6W52 - chains H and L of the 4 polymer chains in the assembly; structure by X-ray diffraction, 3.74 A resolution.

[Chain H]
Molecule: RSB1 Fab Heavy Chain
Organism: Homo sapiens
Notes: antibody fragment or engineered binder
Chain sequence (283 residues; numbered -18 to 256 plus 8 insertion-coded residues; the number before each row is that of its first residue; a row labelled like 82A-82C holds insertion residues (82A, then the next letters in order); numbers below 1 keep their minus sign (Met-18 is residue -18)):
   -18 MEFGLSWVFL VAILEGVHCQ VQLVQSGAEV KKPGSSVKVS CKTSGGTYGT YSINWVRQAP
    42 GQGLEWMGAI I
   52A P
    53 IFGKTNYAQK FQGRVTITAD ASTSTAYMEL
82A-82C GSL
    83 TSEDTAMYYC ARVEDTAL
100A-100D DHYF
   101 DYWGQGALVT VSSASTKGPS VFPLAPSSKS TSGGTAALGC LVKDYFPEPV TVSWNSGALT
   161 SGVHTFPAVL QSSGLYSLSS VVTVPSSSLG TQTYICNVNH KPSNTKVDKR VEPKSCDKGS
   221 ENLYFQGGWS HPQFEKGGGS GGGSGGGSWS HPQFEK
Disordered / not traced: -18 to 0, 127-133, 214-256
Cystine bridges: Cys22-Cys92, Cys140-Cys196
From the paper describing this entry:
  - conformationally variable residues (side-chain flip): Tyr29

[Chain L]
Molecule: RSB1 Fab Light Chain
Organism: Homo sapiens
Notes: antibody fragment or engineered binder
Chain sequence (236 residues; each row starts with the number of its first residue; note: 1 number in that range is skipped by the numbering (no residue carries it; nothing is unmodelled there); a row labelled like 27A-27C holds insertion residues (27A, then the next letters in order); numbers below 1 keep their minus sign (Met-19 is residue -19)):
   -19 METPAELLFL LLLWLPDTTG QSALTQPRS
    11 VSGSPGQSVT ISCTGTS
27A-27C GDV
    28 GTYNYVSWYQ QLPGKAPKLM IYDVTRRPSG VPDRFSGSKS GNTASLTISG LQADDEADYY
    88 CCSYAGTL
   95A T
    96 WVFGGGTKLT V
  106A L
   107 GQPKAAPSVT LFPPSSEELQ ANKATLVCLI SDFYPGAVTV AWKADSSPVK AGVETTTPSK
   167 QSNNKYAASS YLSLTPEQWK SHRSYSCQVT HEGSTVEKTV APTECS
Disordered / not traced: -19 to 0, 210-212
Cystine bridges: Cys23-Cys88, Cys134-Cys193
From the paper describing this entry:
  - conformationally variable residues (side-chain flip): Arg53
  - mutagenesis - Y32A: decreased binding to RSB1 (from molecular simulation)

[Chain H / chain L interface]
Pairs across the interface (67; chain H residue first):
  Ser33(H) - Leu95(L)
  Asn35(H) - Trp96(L)
  Val37(H) - Phe98(L)  hydrophobic
  Gln39(H) - Gln38(L)  hydrogen bond
  Gln39(H) - Tyr87(L)  hydrogen bond
  Gln43(H) - Lys103(L)
  Gly44(H) - Tyr87(L)  hydrogen bond (backbone-side chain)
  Leu45(H) - Tyr87(L)  hydrophobic
  Leu45(H) - Phe98(L)
  Trp47(H) - Leu95(L)
  Trp47(H) - Thr95A(L)
  Trp47(H) - Trp96(L)
  Trp47(H) - Phe98(L)
  Ala50(H) - Leu95(L)  hydrophobic
  Ile52(H) - Leu95(L)  hydrophobic
  Asn58(H) - Thr94(L)
  Asn58(H) - Leu95(L)
  Asn58(H) - Thr95A(L)
  Tyr91(H) - Gln38(L)
  Tyr91(H) - Lys42(L)
  Tyr91(H) - Ala43(L)  hydrophobic
  His100B(H) - Tyr32(L)
  His100B(H) - Tyr91(L)
  His100B(H) - Trp96(L)  hydrogen bond (backbone-side chain)
  Tyr100C(H) - Ser34(L)
  Tyr100C(H) - Tyr36(L)
  Tyr100C(H) - Leu46(L)  hydrophobic
  Tyr100C(H) - Tyr49(L)
  Phe100D(H) - Tyr36(L)  hydrogen bond (backbone-side chain)
  Phe100D(H) - Leu46(L)
  Phe100D(H) - Cys89(L)  hydrophobic
  Phe100D(H) - Phe98(L)  hydrophobic
  Trp103(H) - Tyr36(L)  hydrophobic
  Trp103(H) - Ala43(L)  hydrophobic
  Trp103(H) - Pro44(L)  hydrogen bond (side chain-backbone)
  Gly104(H) - Ala43(L)
  Gln105(H) - Lys42(L)
  Pro123(H) - Ser121(L)  hydrogen bond (backbone-side chain)
  Pro123(H) - Glu123(L)
  Leu124(H) - Phe118(L)  hydrophobic
  Leu124(H) - Pro119(L)
  Ala125(H) - Phe118(L)
  Ala137(H) - Phe118(L)
  Leu141(H) - Val133(L)  hydrophobic
  Leu141(H) - Tyr177(L)  hydrophobic
  Lys143(H) - Lys129(L)
  His164(H) - Gln167(L)  hydrogen bond
  His164(H) - Ala173(L)
  Phe166(H) - Leu135(L)  hydrophobic
  Phe166(H) - Ile136(L)
  Phe166(H) - Ala173(L)  hydrophobic
  Phe166(H) - Ala174(L)
  Pro167(H) - Thr162(L)
  Pro167(H) - Ser165(L)
  Ala168(H) - Thr162(L)
  Val169(H) - Glu160(L)
  Val169(H) - Thr161(L)
  Val169(H) - Thr162(L)
  Val169(H) - Tyr177(L)  hydrophobic
  Leu170(H) - Glu160(L)
  Gln171(H) - Glu160(L)
  Gln171(H) - Tyr177(L)
  Ser172(H) - Glu160(L)  hydrogen bond (backbone-side chain)
  Leu178(H) - Tyr177(L)  hydrogen bond (backbone-side chain)
  Ser179(H) - Leu135(L)
  Ser179(H) - Tyr177(L)  hydrogen bond
  Lys209(H) - Glu123(L)  salt bridge
Interface residues without a listed pair, chain H (42 interface residues in all): Glu46, Lys56, Val95, Asp101, Phe122, Asp144, Ser177
Interface residues without a listed pair, chain L (41 interface residues in all): Asp85, Gly100, Glu124, Thr131, Ser137, Ser175, Ser179

[In short]
42 residues of chain H and 41 residues of chain L are in contact, with 11 hydrogen bonds and 1 salt bridge.
Among the polar pairs are Lys209(H)-Glu123(L), Gln39(H)-Gln38(L) and Gln39(H)-Tyr87(L). From the paper: Y32A
of chain L reduces binding to RSB1; conformational variability at Tyr29(H) and Arg53(L).
Chain H is RSB1 Fab Heavy Chain and chain L is RSB1 Fab Light Chain, both from Homo sapiens; the structure,
Prefusion RSV F bound by neutralizing antibody RSB1, was determined by X-ray diffraction together with 6W5D
from the same study.
